2H4L - chain X; structure by X-ray diffraction, 2.40 A resolution.

== Chain X ==
Name: Phosphomannomutase/phosphoglucomutase
Source organism: Pseudomonas aeruginosa
Notes: EC 5.4.2.8, 5.4.2.2
UniProtKB: P26276 (ALGC_PSEAE); aligned to UniProt positions 1-463 over residues 1-463 (the alignment contains insertions or deletions, so no single offset holds)
Chain sequence (463 residues; row label = number of the first residue in the row):
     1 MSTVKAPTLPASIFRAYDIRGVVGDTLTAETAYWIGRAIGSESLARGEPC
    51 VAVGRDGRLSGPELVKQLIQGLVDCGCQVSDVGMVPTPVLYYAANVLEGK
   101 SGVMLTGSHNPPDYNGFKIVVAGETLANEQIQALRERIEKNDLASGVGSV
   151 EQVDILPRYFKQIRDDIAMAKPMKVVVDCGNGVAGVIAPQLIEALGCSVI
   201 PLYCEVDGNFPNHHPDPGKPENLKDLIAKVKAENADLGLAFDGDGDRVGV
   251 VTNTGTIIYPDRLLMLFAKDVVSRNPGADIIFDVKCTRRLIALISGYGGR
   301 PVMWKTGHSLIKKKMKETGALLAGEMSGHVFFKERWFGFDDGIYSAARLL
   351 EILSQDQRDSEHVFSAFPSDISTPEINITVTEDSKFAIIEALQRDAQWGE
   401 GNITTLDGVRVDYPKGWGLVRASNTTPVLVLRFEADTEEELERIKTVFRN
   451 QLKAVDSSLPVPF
Unresolved in the structure: 1-8
Sequence notes: conflict Val-4 (Ala3 in P26276); modified residue (108)
Modified residues: Ser-108 (phosphoserine; SEP)
Swiss-Prot annotation at these positions:
  - active site: Arg-20 (Proton donor), Ser-108 (Non-phosphorylated intermediate), His-329 (Proton acceptor)
  - binding site (alpha-D-glucose 1-phosphate): Tyr-17, Lys-285, His-308, Glu-325 to His-329, Arg-421 to Thr-425
  - binding site (alpha-D-mannose 1-phosphate): Tyr-17, His-308, Glu-325 to His-329, Arg-421 to Thr-425
  - binding site (Mg(2+)): Ser-108, Asp-242, Asp-244, Asp-246
  - modified residue: Ser-108 (Phosphoserine)
Ion coordination: Zn2+: Ser-108, Asp-242, Asp-244, Asp-246
Ligand contacts: 1-O-phosphono-alpha-D-ribofuranose (R1P): Tyr-17, Arg-20, Ser-108, His-109, Lys-285, Thr-306, Gly-307, His-308, Glu-325, Ser-327, His-329, Arg-421, Ala-422, Ser-423, Asn-424, Thr-425, Val-430
What the authors report for this chain:
  - binding site for 1-O-phosphono-alpha-D-ribofuranose: Tyr-17, Arg-20, Ser-108, Lys-285, Glu-325, Arg-421, Ser-423, Asn-424, Thr-425
  - catalytic residues: Ser-108 (citing earlier work)
  - conformationally variable residues (side-chain flip): Lys-285, Glu-325
  - post-translational modification sites: Ser-108

== Overview ==
Bound to chain X: 1-O-phosphono-alpha-D-ribofuranose. Ser-108, Asp-242, Asp-244 and Asp-246 coordinate Zn2+.
Curated annotation (UniProt) lists 3 active-site residues, 13 alpha-D-glucose 1-phosphate-binding residues, 12
alpha-D-mannose 1-phosphate-binding residues and 4 Mg2+-binding residues. From the paper: the catalytic
residue Ser-108; a binding site for 1-O-phosphono-alpha-D-ribofuranose at Tyr-17, Arg-20 and Ser-108 among
others.
Chain X is Phosphomannomutase/phosphoglucomutase (Pseudomonas aeruginosa); the structure, Complex of PMM/PGM
with ribose 1-phosphate, was determined by X-ray diffraction, deposited together with 2H5A.
